Entry 7KIM (electron microscopy, 3.38 A resolution); this record covers chains D and F of the 11 polymer chains in the assembly.

== Chain D ==
Name: DNA-directed RNA polymerase subunit beta'
Organism: Mycobacterium tuberculosis
Notes: EC 2.7.7.6
Reference sequence: A0A045J9E2 (A0A045J9E2_MYCTX); residue numbers follow UniProt; this construct covers 1-1316
Chain sequence (1318 residues; numbered -1 to 1316; the number before each row is that of its first residue; numbers below 1 keep their minus sign (Gly-1 is residue -1)):
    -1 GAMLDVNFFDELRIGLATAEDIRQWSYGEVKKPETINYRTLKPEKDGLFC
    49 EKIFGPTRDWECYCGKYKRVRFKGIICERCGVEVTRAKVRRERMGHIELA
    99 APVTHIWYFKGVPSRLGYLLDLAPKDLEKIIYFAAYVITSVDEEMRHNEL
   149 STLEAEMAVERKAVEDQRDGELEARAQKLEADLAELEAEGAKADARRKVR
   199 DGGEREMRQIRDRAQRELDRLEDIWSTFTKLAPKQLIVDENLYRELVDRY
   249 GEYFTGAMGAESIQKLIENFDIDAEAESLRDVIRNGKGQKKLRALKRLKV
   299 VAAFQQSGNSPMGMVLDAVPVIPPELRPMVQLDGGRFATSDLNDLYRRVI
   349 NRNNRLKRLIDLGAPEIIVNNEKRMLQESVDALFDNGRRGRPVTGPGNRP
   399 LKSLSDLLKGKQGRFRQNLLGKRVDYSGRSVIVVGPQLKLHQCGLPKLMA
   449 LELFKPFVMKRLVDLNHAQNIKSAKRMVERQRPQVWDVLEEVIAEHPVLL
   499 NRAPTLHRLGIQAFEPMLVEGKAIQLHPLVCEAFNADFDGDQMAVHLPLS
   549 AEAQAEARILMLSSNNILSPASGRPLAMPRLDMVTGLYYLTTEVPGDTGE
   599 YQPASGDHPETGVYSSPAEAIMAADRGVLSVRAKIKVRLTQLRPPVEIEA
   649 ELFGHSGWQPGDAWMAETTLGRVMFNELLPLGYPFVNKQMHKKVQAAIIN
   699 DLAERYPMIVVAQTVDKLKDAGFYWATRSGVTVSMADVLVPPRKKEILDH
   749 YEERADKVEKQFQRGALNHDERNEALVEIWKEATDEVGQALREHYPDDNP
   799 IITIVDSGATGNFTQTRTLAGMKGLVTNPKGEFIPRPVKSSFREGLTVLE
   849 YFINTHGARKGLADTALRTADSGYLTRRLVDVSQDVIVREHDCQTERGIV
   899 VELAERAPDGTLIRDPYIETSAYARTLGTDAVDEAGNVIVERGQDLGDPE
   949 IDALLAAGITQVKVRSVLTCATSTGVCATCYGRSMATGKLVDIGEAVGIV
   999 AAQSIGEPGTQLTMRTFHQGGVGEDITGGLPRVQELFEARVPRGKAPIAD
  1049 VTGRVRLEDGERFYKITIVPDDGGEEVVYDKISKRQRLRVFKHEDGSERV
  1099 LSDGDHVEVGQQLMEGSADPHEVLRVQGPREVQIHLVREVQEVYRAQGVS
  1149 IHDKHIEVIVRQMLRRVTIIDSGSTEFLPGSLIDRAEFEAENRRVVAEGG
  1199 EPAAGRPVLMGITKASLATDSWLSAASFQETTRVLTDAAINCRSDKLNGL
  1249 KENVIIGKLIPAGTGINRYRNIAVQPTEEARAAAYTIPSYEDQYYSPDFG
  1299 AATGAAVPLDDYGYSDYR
Unresolved in the structure: 1015-1022, 1091-1096, 1283-1316
Differences from the reference sequence: expression tag (-1 to 0)
Ion coordination: Zn2+ site 1: Cys60, Cys62, Lys64, Cys75, Cys78; Mg2+: Asp535, Asp537, Asp539; Zn2+ site 2: Cys891, Cys968, Cys975, Cys978

== Chain F ==
Name: RNA polymerase sigma factor SigA
Organism: Mycobacterium tuberculosis
Reference sequence: A0A0H3LGM9 (A0A0H3LGM9_MYCTE); residues 1-528 here correspond to UniProt positions 3-530 (UniProt number = residue number + 2)
Chain sequence (528 residues; row label = number of the first residue in the row):
     1 VAATKASTATDEPVKRTATKSPAASASGAKTGAKRTAAKSASGSPPAKRA
    51 TKPAARSVKPASAPQDTTTSTIPKRKTRAAAKSAAAKAPSARGHATKPRA
   101 PKDAQHEAATDPEDALDSVEELDAEPDLDVEPGEDLDLDAADLNLDDLED
   151 DVAPDADDDLDSGDDEDHEDLEAEAAVAPGQTADDDEEIAEPTEKDKASG
   201 DFVWDEDESEALRQARKDAELTASADSVRAYLKQIGKVALLNAEEEVELA
   251 KRIEAGLYATQLMTELSERGEKLPAAQRRDMMWICRDGDRAKNHLLEANL
   301 RLVVSLAKRYTGRGMAFLDLIQEGNLGLIRAVEKFDYTKGYKFSTYATWW
   351 IRQAITRAMADQARTIRIPVHMVEVINKLGRIQRELLQDLGREPTPEELA
   401 KEMDITPEKVLEIQQYAREPISLDQTIGDEGDSQLGDFIEDSEAVVAVDA
   451 VSFTLLQDQLQSVLDTLSEREAGVVRLRFGLTDGQPRTLDEIGQVYGVTR
   501 ERIRQIESKTMSKLRHPSRSQVLRDYLD
Unresolved in the structure: 1-205, 528

== Chain D / chain F interface ==
Contacting residue pairs - 56 pairs, chain D then chain F:
  Thr33(D) with Thr365(F); Ile366(F)
  Ile34(D) with Ile366(F), hydrophobic
  Tyr36(D) with Arg367(F); Pro369(F)
  Arg37(D) with Tyr416(F)
  Arg67(D) with Gly484(F)
  Arg69(D) with Asp483(F)
  Arg242(D) with Lys237(F)
  Pro326(D) with Leu423(F), hydrophobic
  Met327(D) with Thr365(F)
  Arg334(D) with Arg418(F); Glu419(F), hydrogen bond (side chain-backbone); Pro420(F); Ile421(F)
  Phe335(D) with Pro420(F); Ile421(F), hydrogen bond (backbone-backbone)
  Ala336(D) with Ile421(F); Leu423(F), hydrophobic
  Thr337(D) with Ile421(F), hydrogen bond (backbone-backbone); Ser422(F); Leu423(F), hydrogen bond (backbone-backbone)
  Ser338(D) with Asp424(F)
  Asp339(D) with Ser422(F), hydrogen bond; Leu423(F); Asp424(F)
  Arg345(D) with Arg364(F); Thr365(F)
  Arg350(D) with Asp319(F), salt bridge
  Arg353(D) with Asp319(F), salt bridge; Gln322(F); Gln362(F)
  Arg356(D) with Glu323(F), salt bridge; Leu326(F)
  Leu357(D) with Leu326(F), hydrophobic; Ile329(F), hydrophobic
  Leu360(D) with Ile329(F), hydrophobic
  Ile365(D) with Tyr231(F), hydrophobic; Gln234(F); Glu297(F)
  Ile366(D) with Gln322(F); Asn325(F)
  Asn369(D) with Ser227(F), hydrogen bond; Tyr231(F); Gln322(F)
  Glu370(D) with Gln322(F)
  Arg372(D) with Ser227(F), hydrogen bond; Tyr231(F)
  Met373(D) with Leu318(F), hydrophobic; Gln322(F)
  Arg387(D) with Ala225(F)
  Arg389(D) with Asp226(F), salt bridge
  Lys400(D) with Asp424(F); Gln434(F), hydrogen bond
  Gln467(D) with Asp525(F), hydrogen bond
  Asn468(D) with Asp525(F)
Other interface residues (no listed pair), chain D (40 interface residues in all): Lys123, Asn349, Pro363, Arg397, Gln410, Ile469, Lys470, Lys473
Other interface residues (no listed pair), chain F (45 interface residues in all): Leu221, Asn293, Leu296, Leu300, Ile368, Met372, Gln425, Gly431, Asp432, Val448, Ser452, Leu455, Gln485

== In short ==
40 residues of chain D face 45 of chain F across their interface, with 9 hydrogen bonds and 4 salt bridges.
Polar contacts include Arg350(D)-Asp319(F), Arg353(D)-Asp319(F) and Arg356(D)-Glu323(F). Cys60(D), Cys62(D),
Lys64(D), Cys75(D) and Cys78(D) coordinate Zn2+ site 1. Asp535(D), Asp537(D) and Asp539(D) coordinate Mg2+.
Chain D is DNA-directed RNA polymerase subunit beta' and chain F is RNA polymerase sigma factor SigA, both
from Mycobacterium tuberculosis; the structure, Mycobacterium tuberculosis WT RNAP transcription closed
promoter complex with WhiB7 transcription factor, was determined by electron microscopy together with 7KIF and
7KIN from the same study.
